PDB entry 7XOU | electron microscopy, 3.20 A resolution | chains B and N of the 6 polymer chains in the assembly

== Chain B ==
Name: Guanine nucleotide-binding protein G(I)/G(S)/G(T) subunit beta-1
From: Homo sapiens
UniProtKB: P62873 (GBB1_HUMAN); residue numbers follow UniProt; this construct covers 2-340
Chain sequence (384 residues; numbered -17 to 366; the number before each row is that of its first residue; numbers below 1 keep their minus sign (Met-17 is residue -17)):
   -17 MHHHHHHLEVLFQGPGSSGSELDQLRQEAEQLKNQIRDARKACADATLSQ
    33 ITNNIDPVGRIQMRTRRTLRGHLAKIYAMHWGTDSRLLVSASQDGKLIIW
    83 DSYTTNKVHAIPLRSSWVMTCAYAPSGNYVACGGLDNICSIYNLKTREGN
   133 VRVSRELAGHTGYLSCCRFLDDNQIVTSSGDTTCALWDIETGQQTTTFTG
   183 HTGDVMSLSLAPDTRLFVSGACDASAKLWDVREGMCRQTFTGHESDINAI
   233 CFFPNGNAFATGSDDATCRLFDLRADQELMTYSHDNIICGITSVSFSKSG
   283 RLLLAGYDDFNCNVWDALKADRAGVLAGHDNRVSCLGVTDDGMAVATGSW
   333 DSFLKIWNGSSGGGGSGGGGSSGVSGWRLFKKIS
Unresolved in the structure: -17 to 2, 341-366
Construct notes: initiating methionine (-17); expression tag (-16 to 1, 341-366)
Swiss-Prot annotation at these positions:
  - modified residue: Ser2 (N-acetylserine), His266 (Phosphohistidine)
  - natural variant: Leu30 (L30F: In MRD42; uncertain significance), Arg52 (R52G: In MRD42), Gly64 (G64V: In MRD42), Asp76 (D76E: In MRD42; D76G: In MRD42), Gly77 (G77S: In MRD42), Lys78 (K78R: In MRD42), Ile80 (I80N: In MRD42; I80T: In MRD42), His91 (H91R: In MRD42; uncertain significance), Ala92 (A92T: In MRD42), Pro94 (P94S: In MRD42), Leu95 (L95P: In MRD42), Arg96 (R96L: In MRD42), 5 further natural variant entries in UniProt

== Chain N ==
Name: Nanobody 35
Notes: antibody fragment or engineered binder
Chain sequence (126 residues; numbered 1 to 126; the number before each row is that of its first residue):
     1 QVQLQESGGGLVQPGGSLRLSCAASGFTFSNYKMNWVRQAPGKGLEWVSD
    51 ISQSGASISYTGSVKGRFTISRDNAKNTLYLQMNSLKPEDTAVYYCARCP
   101 APFTRDCFDVTSTTYAYRGQGTQVTV
Disulfides: Cys22-Cys96, Cys99-Cys107

== Chain B / chain N interface ==
Pairs across the interface (19):
  Lys15(B) - Gln1(N)
  Arg19(B) - Gln1(N)  hydrogen bond
  Cys204(B) - Ala116(N)
  Cys204(B) - Tyr117(N)
  Asp205(B) - Ala116(N)
  Asp205(B) - Tyr117(N)
  Ala206(B) - Tyr117(N)  hydrogen bond (backbone-side chain)
  Thr223(B) - Gln1(N)
  Glu226(B) - Val2(N)
  Glu226(B) - Gly26(N)
  Glu226(B) - Phe27(N)
  Glu226(B) - Tyr32(N)
  Glu226(B) - Arg98(N)  hydrogen bond (backbone-side chain)
  Glu226(B) - Tyr117(N)
  Ser227(B) - Pro100(N)  hydrogen bond (side chain-backbone)
  Ser227(B) - Tyr117(N)  hydrogen bond (backbone-side chain)
  Asp228(B) - Tyr117(N)  hydrogen bond (backbone-side chain)
  Asp246(B) - Pro102(N)
  Ile270(B) - Phe103(N)  hydrophobic
Also at the interface, not in a pair above, chain B (13 interface residues in all): Gly224, Asp247
Also at the interface, not in a pair above, chain N (13 interface residues in all): Gln3, Ala101

== Overview ==
Chain B and chain N each contribute 13 residues to their interface, with 6 hydrogen bonds. Polar contacts
include Arg19(B)-Gln1(N), Ala206(B)-Tyr117(N) and Glu226(B)-Arg98(N).
Here chain B is Guanine nucleotide-binding protein G(I)/G(S)/G(T) subunit beta-1 (Homo sapiens) and chain N is
Nanobody 35. Entry 7XOU (Structural insights into human brain gut peptide cholecystokinin receptors) was
determined by electron microscopy (same publication as 8IA7, 7XOV and 7XOW).
